Entry 9D3O (electron microscopy, 3.00 A resolution); this record covers chains E and I of the 10 polymer chains in the assembly.

Chain E:
Name: Histone H3.2
Organism: Homo sapiens
UniProtKB: Q71DI3 (H32_HUMAN); residues 37-135 here correspond to UniProt positions 38-136 (UniProt number = residue number + 1)
Sequence (99 residues; each row starts with the number of its first residue):
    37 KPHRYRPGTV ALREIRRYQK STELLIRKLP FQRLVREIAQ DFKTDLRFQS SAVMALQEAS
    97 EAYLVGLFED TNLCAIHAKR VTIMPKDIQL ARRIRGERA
Curated features (UniProtKB/Swiss-Prot):
  - modified residue: Lys37 (N6-methyllysine), Tyr41 (Phosphotyrosine), Lys56 (N6,N6,N6-trimethyllysine), Ser57 (Phosphoserine), Lys64 (N6-(2-hydroxyisobutyryl)lysine), Lys79 (N6,N6,N6-trimethyllysine), Thr80 (Phosphothreonine), Ser86 (Phosphoserine), Thr107 (Phosphothreonine), Lys115 (N6-acetyllysine), Lys122 (N6-(2-hydroxyisobutyryl)lysine)
  - lipidation: Cys110 (S-palmitoyl cysteine)

Chain I:
Molecule: noncoding strand (145-nt DNA)
Organism: Xenopus borealis
Sequence (145 nucleotides; numbered -72 to 72; the number before each row is that of its first residue; numbers below 1 keep their minus sign (DC-72 is residue -72)):
   -72 CTTGTTTTCC TGCCTGGGGG AAAAGACCCT GGCATGGGGA GGAGCTGGGC CCCCCCCAGA
   -12 AGGCAGCACA AGGGGAGGAA AAGTCAGCCT TGTGCTCGCC TACGGCCATA CCACCCTGAA
    48 AGTGCCCGAT ATCGTCTGAT CTCGG

Chain E / chain I interface:
Residue-residue contacts (16):
  Arg40(E) - DA9(I)  hydrogen bond to the base
  Tyr41(E) - DA9(I)  sugar contact
  Tyr41(E) - DG10(I)  hydrogen bond to the phosphate
  Pro43(E) - DA9(I)  sugar contact
  Gly44(E) - DA9(I)  phosphate contact
  Val46(E) - DA9(I)  phosphate contact
  Val46(E) - DG10(I)  phosphate contact
  Ala47(E) - DA9(I)  hydrogen bond to the phosphate
  Arg49(E) - DT-66(I)  sugar contact
  Arg49(E) - DT-65(I)  phosphate contact
  Arg53(E) - DT-65(I)  salt bridge to the phosphate
  Arg63(E) - DT18(I)  phosphate contact
  Lys64(E) - DT18(I)  hydrogen bond to the phosphate
  Leu65(E) - DT18(I)  hydrogen bond to the phosphate
  Arg69(E) - DT17(I)  salt bridge to the phosphate
  Arg83(E) - DC27(I)  sugar contact
Also at the interface, not in a pair above, chain E (18 interface residues in all): His39, Arg42, Thr45, Lys56, Pro66
Also at the interface, not in a pair above, chain I (12 interface residues in all): DT-68, DT-67, DC-64, DA8, DC26

Overview:
18 residues of chain E and 12 residues of chain I are in contact; the contacts include 5 hydrogen bonds and 2
salt bridges. Polar pairs include Arg40(E)-DA9(I), Tyr41(E)-DG10(I) and Ala47(E)-DA9(I).
Here chain E is Histone H3.2 (Homo sapiens) and chain I is noncoding strand (145-nt DNA) (Xenopus borealis).
Entry 9D3O (167-bp 5S rDNA nucleosome - closed) was determined by electron microscopy (same publication as
9D3K, 9D3L, 9D3N, 9D3Q, 9D3R, 9D3S and 9D3T).
